Entry 9H9T (X-ray diffraction, 2.17 A resolution); this record covers chain A.

# Chain A
Molecule: Isoform 4 of E3 ubiquitin-protein ligase NEDD4
Source organism: Homo sapiens
Notes: EC 2.3.2.26
UniProtKB: P46934 (NEDD4_HUMAN), isoform P46934-4; residues 519-893 here = UniProt positions 519-893
Sequence (375 residues; numbered 519 to 893; the number before each row is that of its first residue):
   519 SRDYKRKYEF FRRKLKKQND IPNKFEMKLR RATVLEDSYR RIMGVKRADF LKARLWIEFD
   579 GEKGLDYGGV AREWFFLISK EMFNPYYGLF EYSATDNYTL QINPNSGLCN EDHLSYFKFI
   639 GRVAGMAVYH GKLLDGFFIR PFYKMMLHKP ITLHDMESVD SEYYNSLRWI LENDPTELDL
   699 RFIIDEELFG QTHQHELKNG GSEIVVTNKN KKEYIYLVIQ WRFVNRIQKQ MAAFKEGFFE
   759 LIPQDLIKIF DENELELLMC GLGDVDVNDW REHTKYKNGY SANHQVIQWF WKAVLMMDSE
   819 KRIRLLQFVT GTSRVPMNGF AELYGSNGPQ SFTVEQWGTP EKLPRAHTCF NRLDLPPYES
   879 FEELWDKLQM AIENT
Covalently attached groups: compound A1ITT linked to Cys-627
Ligand contacts: A1ITT (ethyl 4-[4-(2-chloranyl-5,6-dihydrobenzo[b][1]benzazepin-11-yl)butylamino]butanoate): Leu-553, Glu-554, Tyr-557, Met-600, Pro-603, Tyr-604, Tyr-605, Gly-606, Leu-607, Asn-628, Tyr-634, Phe-637, Ile-638
Reported in the primary citation:
  - mutagenesis - L553F, C627A: abolished binding to A1ITT
  - specificity-determining residues: Leu-553
  - mutagenesis - F707A: decreased catalytic activity
  - catalytic residues: Cys-867 (citing earlier work)

# Overview
Covalently linked compound A1ITT: at Cys-627. From the paper: the catalytic residue Cys-867; L553F and C627A
abolish binding to A1ITT.
Chain A is Isoform 4 of E3 ubiquitin-protein ligase NEDD4 (Homo sapiens); the structure, Crystal structure of
NEDD4 HECT domain in complex with covalent inhibitor, was determined by X-ray diffraction (same publication as
9H9O).
